PDB entry 4ZIX | X-ray diffraction, 1.89 A resolution | chain A

Chain A:
Protein: Lysozyme C
Organism: Gallus gallus
Notes: EC 3.2.1.17
Reference sequence: P00698 (LYSC_CHICK); residues 1-129 here correspond to UniProt positions 19-147 (UniProt number = residue number + 18)
Chain sequence (129 residues; row label = number of the first residue in the row):
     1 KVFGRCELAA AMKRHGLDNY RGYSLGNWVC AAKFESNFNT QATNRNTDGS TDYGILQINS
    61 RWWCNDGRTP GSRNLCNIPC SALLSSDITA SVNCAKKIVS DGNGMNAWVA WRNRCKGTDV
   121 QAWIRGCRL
Cystine bridges: Cys6-Cys127, Cys30-Cys115, Cys64-Cys80, Cys76-Cys94
Metal / ion sites: Na+: Ser60, Cys64, Ser72, Arg73
Curated features (UniProtKB/Swiss-Prot):
  - active site: Glu35, Asp52
  - binding site (substrate): Asp101

In short:
Ser60, Cys64, Ser72 and Arg73 form the Na+ site. From UniProt: active-site residues Glu35 and Asp52 and
substrate-binding residue Asp101.
Chain A is Lysozyme C (Gallus gallus); the structure, Structure of HEWL using Serial Femtosecond
Crystallography of Soluble Proteins in Lipidic Cubic Phase, was determined by X-ray diffraction.
